4AQV - chains A and B of the 3 polymer chains in the assembly; structure by electron microscopy, 9.70 A resolution (very low resolution: no residue pairs are listed; an interface is given only as per-side residue counts).

[Chain A]
Molecule: Tubulin alpha-1D chain
Source organism: Bos taurus
UniProtKB: Q2HJ86 (TBA1D_BOVIN); residues 1-452 here = UniProt positions 1-452
Amino-acid sequence (452 residues; row label = number of the first residue in the row):
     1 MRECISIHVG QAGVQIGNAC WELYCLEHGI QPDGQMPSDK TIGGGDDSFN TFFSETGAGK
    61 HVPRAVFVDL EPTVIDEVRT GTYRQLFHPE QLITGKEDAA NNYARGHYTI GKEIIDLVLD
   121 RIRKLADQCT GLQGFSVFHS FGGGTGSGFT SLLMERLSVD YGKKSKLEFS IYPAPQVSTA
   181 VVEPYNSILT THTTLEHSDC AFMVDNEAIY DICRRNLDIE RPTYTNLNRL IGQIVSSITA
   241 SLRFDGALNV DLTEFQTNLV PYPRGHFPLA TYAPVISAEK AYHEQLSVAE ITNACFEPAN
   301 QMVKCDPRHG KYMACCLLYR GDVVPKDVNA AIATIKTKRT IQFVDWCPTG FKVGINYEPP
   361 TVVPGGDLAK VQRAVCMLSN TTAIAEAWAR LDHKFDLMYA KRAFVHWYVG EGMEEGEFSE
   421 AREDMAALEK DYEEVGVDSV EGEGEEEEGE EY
Disordered / not traced: 1, 35-60, 440-452
Sequence notes: conflict Ile7 (Val in Q2HJ86), Ile114 (Leu in Q2HJ86), Ser136 (Leu in Q2HJ86), Val137 (Ile in Q2HJ86), Gly265 (Ile in Q2HJ86), Glu358 (Gln in Q2HJ86), Val437 (Met in Q2HJ86), Glu450 (Asp in Q2HJ86)
Ligand contacts: GTP (guanosine-5'-triphosphate): Gly10, Gln11, Ala12, Gln15, Ala99, Asn101, Gly143, Gly144, Thr145, Gly146
Swiss-Prot annotation at these positions:
  - motif: Met1 to Cys4 (MREC motif)
  - active site: Glu254
  - binding site (GTP): Gln11, Glu71, Ser140, Gly144, Thr145, Thr179, Asn206, Asn228
  - binding site (Mg(2+)): Glu71
  - site: Tyr452 (Involved in polymerization)
  - modified residue: Lys40 (N6-acetyllysine), Tyr282 (3'-nitrotyrosine), Ser439 (Phosphoserine), Glu446 (5-glutamyl polyglutamate), Tyr452 (3'-nitrotyrosine)

[Chain B]
Molecule: Tubulin beta-2B chain
Source organism: Bos taurus
UniProtKB: Q6B856 (TBB2B_BOVIN); the author numbering skips numbers that UniProt does not, so the offset changes along the chain: 1-44 = UniProt 1-44; 47-360 = UniProt 45-358; 369-455 = UniProt 359-445
Amino-acid sequence (445 residues; numbered 1 to 455; 10 numbers in that range are skipped by the numbering (no residue carries them; nothing is unmodelled there); the number before each row is that of its first residue):
     1 MREIVHIQAG QCGNQIGAKF WEVISDEHGI DPTGSYHGDS DLQL
    47 ERINVYYNEA AGNKYVPRAI LVDLEPGTMD SVRSGPFGQI FRPDNFVFGQ SGAGNNWAKG
   107 HYTEGAELVD SVLDVVRKES ESCDCLQGFQ LTHSLGGGTG SGMGTLLISK IREEYPDRIM
   167 NTFSVVPSPK VSDTVVEPYN ATLSVHQLVE NTDETYCIDN EALYDICFRT LKLTTPTYGD
   227 LNHLVSATMS GVTTCLRFPG QLNADLRKLA VNMVPFPRLH FFMPGFAPLT SRGSQQYRAL
   287 TVPELTQQMF DAKNMMAACD PRHGRYLTVA AVFRGRMSMK EVDEQMLNVQ NKNSSYFVEW
   347 IPNNVKTAVC DIPP
   369 RGLKMSATFI GNSTAIQELF KRISEQFTAM FRRKAFLHWY TGEGMDEMEF TEAESNMNDL
   429 VSEYQQYQDA TADEQGEFEE EEGEDEA
Disordered / not traced: 1, 438-455
Sequence notes: conflict Ala57 (Thr55 in Q2HJ86), Val172 (Met170 in Q2HJ86), Ala298 (Ser296 in Q2HJ86), Val318 (Ile316 in Q2HJ86)
Ligand contacts:
  - GDP (guanosine-5'-diphosphate): Gly10, Gln11, Cys12, Gly143, Gly144, Thr145, Gly146
  - taxol (TA1): Val23, Asp226, Leu230, Ala233, Leu275, Thr276, Arg278, Pro360, Arg369, Gly370, Leu371
Swiss-Prot annotation at these positions:
  - motif: Met1 to Ile4 (MREI motif)
  - binding site (GTP): Gln11, Glu71, Ser140, Gly144, Thr145, Gly146, Asn206, Asn228
  - binding site (Mg(2+)): Glu71
  - modified residue: Ser40 (Phosphoserine), Lys60 (N6-acetyllysine), Ser174 (Phosphoserine), Thr287 (Phosphothreonine), Thr292 (Phosphothreonine), Arg320 (Omega-N-methylarginine), Glu448 (5-glutamyl polyglutamate)
  - cross-link (Glycyl lysine isopeptide (Lys-Gly)): Lys60 (interchain with G-Cter in ubiquitin), Lys326 (interchain with G-Cter in ubiquitin)

[How chain A and chain B interact]
Chains A and B do not touch in the deposited assembly.

[Summary]
No residue of chain A is in contact with chain B. Bound to chain A: GTP. Chain B binds GDP and taxol. Curated
annotation (UniProt) lists active-site residue Glu254(A), 8 GTP-binding residues and Mg2+-binding residue
Glu71(A) on chain A; 8 GTP-binding residues on chain B.
Chain A is Tubulin alpha-1D chain and chain B is Tubulin beta-2B chain, both from Bos taurus; the structure,
Model of human kinesin-5 motor domain (3HQD) and mammalian tubulin heterodimer (1JFF) docked into the
9.7-angstrom ..., was determined by electron microscopy, deposited together with 4AQW.
